3IBB - chains A and D of the 6 polymer chains in the assembly; structure by X-ray diffraction, 3.50 A resolution.

== Chain A (and D) ==
Name: Propionyl-CoA carboxylase complex B subunit
From: Streptomyces coelicolor
Notes: chain D of this document is another copy of the same molecule, construct and numbering; everything in this record applies to it too
UniProtKB: Q9X4K7 (Q9X4K7_STRCO); numbering as in UniProt (aligned over 1-530)
Sequence (530 residues; row label = number of the first residue in the row):
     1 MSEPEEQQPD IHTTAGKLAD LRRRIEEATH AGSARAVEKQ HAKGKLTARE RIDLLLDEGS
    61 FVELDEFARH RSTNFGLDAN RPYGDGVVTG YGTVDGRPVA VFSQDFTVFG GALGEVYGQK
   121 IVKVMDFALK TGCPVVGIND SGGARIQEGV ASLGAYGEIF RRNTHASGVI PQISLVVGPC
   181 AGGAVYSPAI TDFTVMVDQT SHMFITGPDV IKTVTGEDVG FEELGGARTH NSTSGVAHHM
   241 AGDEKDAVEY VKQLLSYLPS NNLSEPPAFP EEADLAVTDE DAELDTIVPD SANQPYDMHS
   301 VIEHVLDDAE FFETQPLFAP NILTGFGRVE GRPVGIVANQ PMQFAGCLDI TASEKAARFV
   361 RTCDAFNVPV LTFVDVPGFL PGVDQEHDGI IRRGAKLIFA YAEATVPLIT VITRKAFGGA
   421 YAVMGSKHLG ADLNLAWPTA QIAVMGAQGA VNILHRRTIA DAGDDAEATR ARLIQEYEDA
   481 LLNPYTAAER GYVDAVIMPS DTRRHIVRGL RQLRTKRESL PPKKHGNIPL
Not modelled in the structure: 1-9
Construct notes: engineered mutation Ala422 (Asp in Q9X4K7)
Reported in the primary citation:
  - mutagenesis - D422A: increased catalytic activity on butyryl-CoA
  - conformationally variable residues (loop rearrangement): Leu55 to His70, Ala450 to Ala460
  - mutagenesis - D422A (Km 300 uM): decreased catalytic activity on propionyl-CoA
  - mutagenesis - N80A, R456A, R456A/R457A: decreased stability
  - mutagenesis - N80A, R456A, R456A/R457A: abolished catalytic activity on acetyl, propionyl or butyryl-CoA

== Interface between chain A and chain D ==
Pairs across the interface - 49 pairs, chain A then chain D:
  Thr13(A) - Asp290(D)
  Thr14(A) - Asp285(D)
  Thr14(A) - Val288(D)  hydrogen bond (side chain-backbone)
  Thr14(A) - Pro289(D)  hydrogen bond (side chain-backbone)
  Thr14(A) - Asp290(D)
  Thr14(A) - Thr439(D)
  Lys17(A) - Pro438(D)
  Lys17(A) - Thr439(D)
  Leu18(A) - Asp285(D)
  Leu18(A) - Pro438(D)  hydrophobic
  Leu18(A) - Met498(D)  hydrophobic
  Leu18(A) - Pro499(D)
  Leu21(A) - Tyr485(D)
  Leu21(A) - Val496(D)  hydrophobic
  Leu21(A) - Ile497(D)
  Leu21(A) - Met498(D)
  Arg22(A) - Met498(D)  hydrogen bond
  Arg24(A) - Asn483(D)
  Arg24(A) - Tyr485(D)
  Ser60(A) - Arg508(D)  hydrogen bond (backbone-side chain)
  Val62(A) - His505(D)
  Val62(A) - Arg508(D)
  Leu64(A) - Asp494(D)
  Asp65(A) - Gly491(D)
  Asp65(A) - Asp494(D)  hydrogen bond (backbone-backbone)
  Phe67(A) - Tyr485(D)  hydrophobic
  Phe67(A) - Val496(D)  hydrophobic
  Ala68(A) - Ala488(D)
  Ala68(A) - Glu489(D)
  Arg69(A) - Glu489(D)  salt bridge
  Arg71(A) - Arg490(D)
  Arg81(A) - Glu489(D)  salt bridge
  Tyr91(A) - Arg508(D)
  Tyr91(A) - Gln512(D)
  Thr93(A) - Arg508(D)
  Gln119(A) - Arg490(D)
  Lys123(A) - Gly491(D)  hydrogen bond (side chain-backbone)
  Lys123(A) - Asp494(D)  salt bridge
  Phe127(A) - Leu433(D)  hydrophobic
  Phe127(A) - Gln512(D)
  Phe127(A) - Leu513(D)  hydrophobic
  Leu129(A) - Arg517(D)  hydrogen bond (backbone-side chain)
  Lys130(A) - Asp432(D)  salt bridge
  Lys130(A) - Thr515(D)
  Lys130(A) - Lys516(D)
  Lys130(A) - Arg517(D)  hydrogen bond (backbone-backbone)
  Thr131(A) - Gln512(D)
  Thr131(A) - Thr515(D)  hydrogen bond (backbone-side chain)
  Val169(A) - Arg517(D)
Also at the interface, not in a pair above, chain A (30 interface residues in all): His12, Glu66, Gly92, Pro98, Val99
Also at the interface, not in a pair above, chain D (27 interface residues in all): Gln441

== Overview ==
The interface between chain A and chain D involves 30 residues on one side and 27 on the other, with 9
hydrogen bonds and 4 salt bridges. Polar pairs include Arg69(A)-Glu489(D), Arg81(A)-Glu489(D) and
Lys123(A)-Asp494(D). The paper reports that N80A, R456A and R456A/R457A of chain A reduce stability;
conformational variability at Leu55(A) and Ala450(A).
Both chains are Propionyl-CoA carboxylase complex B subunit (Streptomyces coelicolor). Entry 3IBB
(Propionyl-CoA Carboxylase Beta Subunit, D422A) was determined by X-ray diffraction together with 3MFM, 3IAV
and 3IB9 from the same study.
